5M7J - chains B and D of the 4 polymer chains in the assembly; structure by X-ray diffraction, 3.50 A resolution.

== Chain B ==
Molecule: Reaction center protein L chain
Source organism: Blastochloris viridis
UniProtKB: P06009 (RCEL_BLAVI); residues 0-273 here correspond to UniProt positions 1-274 (UniProt number = residue number + 1)
Amino-acid sequence (274 residues; numbered 0 to 273; the number before each row is that of its first residue; numbering starts at 0):
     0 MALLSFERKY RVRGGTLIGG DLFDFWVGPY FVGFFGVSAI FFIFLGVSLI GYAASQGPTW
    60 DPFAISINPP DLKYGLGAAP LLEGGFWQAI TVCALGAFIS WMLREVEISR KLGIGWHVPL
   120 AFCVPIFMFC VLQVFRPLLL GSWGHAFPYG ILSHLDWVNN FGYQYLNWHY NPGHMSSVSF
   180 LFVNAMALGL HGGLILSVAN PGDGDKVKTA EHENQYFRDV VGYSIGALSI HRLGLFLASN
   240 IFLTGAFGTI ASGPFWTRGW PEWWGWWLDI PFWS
Not modelled in the structure: 0
Bound ions: Fe2+: His190, His230 (shared with 3 residues of chain C)
Residues lining bound ligands:
  - bacteriochlorophyll a (BCL), molecule 1: Val46, Ile49, Phe97, Phe128, Leu131, Phe146, Ile150, His153, Leu154, Val157
  - bacteriochlorophyll a (BCL), molecule 2: Phe97, Phe121, Pro124, Ile125, Met127, Phe128, Leu131, Val157, Asn158, Phe160, Gly161, Tyr162, Trp167, His168, Gly172, His173, Ser176, Val177, Leu180, Phe181, Ile240, Phe241, Gly244, Ala245, Gly247, Thr248
  - bacteriochlorophyll a (BCL), molecule 3: Val157, Tyr162, His168, Phe181
  - bacteriochlorophyll a (BCL), molecule 4: His168, His173, Met174, Val177, Ser178, Phe181, Val182, Met185
  - bacteriopheophytin b (BPB), molecule 1: Phe41, Ile42, Gly45, Ile49, Ile89, Cys92, Ala93, Ala96, Phe97, Trp100, Glu104, Val117, Ala120, Phe121, Val123, Pro124, Phe128, Phe146, Tyr148, Gly149, Ile150, His153, Ala237, Ser238, Phe241
  - bacteriopheophytin b (BPB), molecule 2: Phe181, Ala184, Met185, Leu189, Phe216, Val219, Val220
  - diacyl glycerol (DGA): Met174, Ser178, Trp262, Trp263, Trp265
  - MPG ([(Z)-octadec-9-enyl] (2R)-2,3-bis(oxidanyl)propanoate), molecule 1: Gly114, Trp115, His116, Leu119, Arg231, Leu234, Phe235, Ser238
  - MPG, molecule 2: Phe179, Val182, Met185, Ala186, Leu189, His190, Leu193, Phe216, Ser223, Ile224, Gly225, Ile229, Leu232, Phe235, Leu236, Asn239, Thr243
  - menaquinone-7 (MQ7): Val26, Tyr29, Phe30, Val31, Gly35, Ile39, Ile42, Trp100, Arg103
  - octaprenyl pyrophosphate (OTP; (2E,6E,10E,14E,18E,22E,26E)-3,7,11,15,19,23,27,31-octamethyldotriaconta-2,6,10,14,18,22,26,30-octaenyl trihydrogen diphosphate): Phe62, Leu151, Leu154

== Chain D ==
Molecule: Reaction center protein H chain
Source organism: Blastochloris viridis
UniProtKB: P06008 (RCEH_BLAVI); residues 2-258 here = UniProt positions 2-258
Amino-acid sequence (258 residues; row label = number of the first residue in the row):
     1 MYHGALAQHL DIAQLVWYAQ WLVIWTVVLL YLRREDRREG YPLVEPLGLV KLAPEDGQVY
    61 ELPYPKTFVL PHGGTVTVPR RRPETRELKL AQTDGFEGAP LQPTGNPLVD AVGPASYAER
   121 AEVVDATVDG KAKIVPLRVA TDFSIAEGDV DPRGLPVVAA DGVEAGTVTD LWVDRSEHYF
   181 RYLELSVAGS ARTALIPLGF CDVKKDKIVV TSILSEQFAN VPRLQSRDQI TLREEDKVSA
   241 YYAGGLLYAT PERAESLL
Not modelled in the structure: 46-60
Sequence notes: expression tag (1)
Modified positions: Met1 (N-formylmethionine; FME)
Residues lining bound ligands: octaprenyl pyrophosphate (OTP; (2E,6E,10E,14E,18E,22E,26E)-3,7,11,15,19,23,27,31-octamethyldotriaconta-2,6,10,14,18,22,26,30-octaenyl trihydrogen diphosphate): Gln14, Trp17, Trp21, Trp25, Val28, Leu29

== Interface between chain B and chain D ==
Contacting residue pairs - 65 pairs, chain B then chain D:
  Ala1(B) with Leu43(D); Val44(D), hydrogen bond (backbone-backbone)
  Leu2(B) with Leu43(D); Val44(D), hydrogen bond (backbone-backbone)
  Leu3(B) with Gly40(D); Tyr41(D), hydrophobic; Val44(D)
  Ser4(B) with Gly40(D), hydrogen bond (backbone-backbone)
  Phe5(B) with Gly40(D)
  Arg7(B) with Leu88(D); Leu101(D)
  Lys8(B) with Val112(D); Gly113(D), hydrogen bond (backbone-backbone); Ser116(D), hydrogen bond (backbone-side chain); Tyr117(D)
  Tyr9(B) with Gly113(D); Ser116(D)
  Arg10(B) with Pro100(D); Leu101(D), hydrogen bond (backbone-backbone)
  Val11(B) with Leu90(D), hydrophobic; Leu101(D); Gly113(D); Pro114(D); Tyr248(D)
  Arg12(B) with Pro100(D); Leu101(D), hydrogen bond (backbone-backbone); Leu247(D); Glu255(D), salt bridge
  Gly13(B) with Ala254(D)
  Gly14(B) with Leu247(D)
  Thr15(B) with Glu255(D); Ser256(D); Leu257(D), hydrogen bond (backbone-backbone)
  Leu16(B) with Ser256(D); Leu257(D), hydrogen bond (backbone-backbone); Leu258(D), hydrogen bond (backbone-backbone)
  Ile17(B) with Leu258(D), hydrophobic
  Gly19(B) with Ser256(D), hydrogen bond (backbone-side chain)
  Asp23(B) with Pro100(D)
  Phe24(B) with Gly98(D)
  Trp25(B) with Phe96(D); Gly98(D), hydrogen bond (backbone-backbone); Pro100(D), hydrophobic
  Arg109(B) with Leu247(D); Leu257(D)
  Lys110(B) with Pro114(D)
  Gly112(B) with Leu246(D)
  Ala198(B) with Phe68(D)
  Asn199(B) with Lys66(D), hydrogen bond
  Gly203(B) with Val69(D)
  Asp204(B) with Val69(D)
  Lys205(B) with Val69(D); Leu70(D); Pro71(D), hydrogen bond (side chain-backbone)
  Val206(B) with Phe68(D), hydrophobic; Val69(D), hydrogen bond (backbone-backbone); Pro71(D)
  Thr208(B) with Val128(D)
  Ala209(B) with Glu177(D)
  Glu210(B) with Thr127(D); Val128(D), hydrogen bond (side chain-backbone); Ser176(D), hydrogen bond
  His211(B) with Val128(D)
  Ala226(B) with Glu177(D)
  Leu227(B) with Tyr179(D)
Also at the interface, not in a pair above, chain B (37 interface residues in all): Gly18, Leu111
Also at the interface, not in a pair above, chain D (39 interface residues in all): Glu39, Pro42, Glu45, Gly73, Ala243, Arg253

== In short ==
The interface between chain B and chain D involves 37 residues on one side and 39 on the other; the contacts
include 17 hydrogen bonds and 1 salt bridge. Polar contacts include Arg12(B)-Glu255(D), Lys8(B)-Ser116(D) and
Gly19(B)-Ser256(D).
Chain B is Reaction center protein L chain and chain D is Reaction center protein H chain, both from
Blastochloris viridis; the structure, Blastochloris viridis photosynthetic reaction center structure using
best crystal approach, was determined by X-ray diffraction together with 5M7K and 5M7L from the same study.
